Entry 1M72 (X-ray diffraction, 2.30 A resolution); this record covers chains A and D of the 4 polymer chains in the assembly.

== Chain A ==
Protein: Caspase-1
Organism: Spodoptera frugiperda
Notes: EC 3.4.22.36
Reference sequence: P89116 (ICE1_SPOFR); residue numbers follow UniProt; this construct covers 29-299
Chain sequence (272 residues; each row starts with the number of its first residue):
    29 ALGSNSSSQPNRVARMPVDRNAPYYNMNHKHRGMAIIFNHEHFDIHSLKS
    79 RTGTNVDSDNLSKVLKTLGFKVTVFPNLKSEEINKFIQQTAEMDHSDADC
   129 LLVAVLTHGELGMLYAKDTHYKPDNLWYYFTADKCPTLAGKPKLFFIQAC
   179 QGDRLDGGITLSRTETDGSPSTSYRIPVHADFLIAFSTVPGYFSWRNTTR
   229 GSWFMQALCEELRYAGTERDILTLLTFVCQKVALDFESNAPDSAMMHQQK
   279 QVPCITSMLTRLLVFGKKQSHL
Not modelled in the structure: 29-39, 192-200, 296-300
Sequence notes: cloning artifact (300)
Curated features (UniProtKB/Swiss-Prot):
  - active site: His136, Cys178

== Chain D ==
Protein: Ace-Asp-Glu-Val-Asp-chloromethylketone
Chain sequence (6 residues; row label = number of the first residue in the row):
   500 XDEVDX
Modified residues: ACE (acetyl group) at position 500; 0QE (chloromethane) at position 505

== Interface between chain A and chain D ==
Residue-residue contacts (31; chain A residue first):
  Lys77(A) with Glu502(D), salt bridge; Val503(D), hydrogen bond (side chain-backbone)
  Arg79(A) with Asp504(D), salt bridge
  Thr135(A) with Asp504(D)
  His136(A) with Val503(D); Asp504(D)
  Gly137(A) with Asp504(D), hydrogen bond (backbone-backbone); 0QE_505(D)
  Gln176(A) with Asp504(D), hydrogen bond
  Ala177(A) with Asp504(D)
  Cys178(A) with Asp504(D), hydrogen bond (backbone-backbone); 0QE_505(D), covalent bond
  Phe221(A) with Val503(D), hydrophobic
  Ser222(A) with Glu502(D); Val503(D); Asp504(D), hydrogen bond (backbone-backbone)
  Trp223(A) with Asp501(D); Glu502(D); Val503(D), hydrophobic
  Arg224(A) with ACE_500(D); Asp501(D); Glu502(D), salt bridge; Val503(D), hydrogen bond (side chain-backbone); Asp504(D), salt bridge
  Asn225(A) with ACE_500(D); Asp501(D), hydrogen bond
  Thr226(A) with ACE_500(D), hydrogen bond (backbone-backbone); Glu502(D)
  Ser266(A) with Asp501(D)
  Asn267(A) with Asp501(D), hydrogen bond (backbone-side chain)
  Met274(A) with Val503(D), hydrophobic
Interface residues without a listed pair, chain A (20 interface residues in all): Ser78, Trp231, Glu265

== In short ==
20 residues of chain A face 6 of chain D across their interface, with 1 covalent bond, 9 hydrogen bonds and 4
salt bridges. Among the polar pairs are Lys77(A)-Glu502(D), Arg79(A)-Asp504(D) and Arg224(A)-Glu502(D). From
UniProt: active-site residues His136(A) and Cys178(A) on chain A.
Here chain A is Caspase-1 (Spodoptera frugiperda) and chain D is Ace-Asp-Glu-Val-Asp-chloromethylketone. Entry
1M72 (Crystal Structure of Caspase-1 from Spodoptera frugiperda) was determined by X-ray diffraction.
